PDB entry 4FWX | X-ray diffraction, 1.90 A resolution | chain A

[Chain A]
Molecule: Myoglobin
From: Physeter catodon
UniProtKB: P02185 (MYG_PHYMC); residues 1-153 here correspond to UniProt positions 2-154 (UniProt number = residue number + 1)
Sequence (153 residues; row label = number of the first residue in the row):
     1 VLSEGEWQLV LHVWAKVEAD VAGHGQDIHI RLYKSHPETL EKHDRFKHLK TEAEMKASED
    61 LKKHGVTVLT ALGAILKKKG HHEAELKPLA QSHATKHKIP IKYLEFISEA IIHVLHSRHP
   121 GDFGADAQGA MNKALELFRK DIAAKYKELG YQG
Differences from the reference sequence: engineered mutation His-29 (Leu30 in P02185), Tyr-33 (Phe34 in P02185), His-43 (Phe44 in P02185)
Ion coordination: heme Fe near His-93 (its only coordinating residue here)
Small-molecule neighbours: heme (HEM): Leu-32, Thr-39, Lys-42, His-43, Arg-45, His-64, Thr-67, Val-68, Ala-71, Leu-72, Leu-89, Ser-92, His-93, His-97, Ile-99, Tyr-103, Leu-104, Ile-107, Ile-111, Phe-138
Swiss-Prot annotation at these positions:
  - binding site (nitrite): His-64
  - binding site (O2): His-64
  - binding site (heme b): His-93
  - modified residue: Ser-3 (Phosphoserine), Thr-67 (Phosphothreonine)
What the authors report for this chain:
  - contacts within the chain: His-29/Tyr-33
  - mutagenesis - G65Y: increased catalytic activity

[Summary]
Ligands of chain A: heme. Curated annotation (UniProt) lists nitrite-binding residue His-64, O2-binding
residue His-64 and heme b-binding residue His-93. From the paper: G65Y increases catalytic activity; contacts
within the chain involving Tyr-33 and His-29.
Chain A is Myoglobin (Physeter catodon); the structure, Aquoferric F33Y CuB myoglobin (F33Y L29H F43H sperm
whale myoglobin), was determined by X-ray diffraction, deposited together with 4FWY and 4FWZ.
